7CSR - chain A; structure by X-ray diffraction, 3.00 A resolution.

# Chain A
Molecule: Rho guanine nucleotide exchange factor 16
Organism: Mus musculus
UniProtKB: Q3U5C8 (ARHGG_MOUSE); numbering as in UniProt (aligned over 261-713)
Amino-acid sequence (459 residues; each row starts with the number of its first residue):
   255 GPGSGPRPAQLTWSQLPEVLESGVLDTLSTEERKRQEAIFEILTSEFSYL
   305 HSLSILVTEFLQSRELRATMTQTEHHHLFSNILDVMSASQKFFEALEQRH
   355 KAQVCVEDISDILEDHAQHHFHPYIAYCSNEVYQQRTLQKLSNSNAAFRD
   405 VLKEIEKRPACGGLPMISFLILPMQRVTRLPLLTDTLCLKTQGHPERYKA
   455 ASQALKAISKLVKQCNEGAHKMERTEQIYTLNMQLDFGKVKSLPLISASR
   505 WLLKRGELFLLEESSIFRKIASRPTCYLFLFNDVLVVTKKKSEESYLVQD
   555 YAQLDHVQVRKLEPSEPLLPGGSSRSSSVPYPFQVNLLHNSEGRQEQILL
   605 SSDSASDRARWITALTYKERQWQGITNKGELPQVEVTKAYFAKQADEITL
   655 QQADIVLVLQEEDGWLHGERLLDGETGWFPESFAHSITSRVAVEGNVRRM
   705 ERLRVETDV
Unresolved in the structure: 255-263, 569-581, 624-631, 710-713
Sequence notes: expression tag (255-260); engineered mutation Leu-676 (Arg in Q3U5C8)
From the paper describing this entry:
  - mutagenesis - T617A: unchanged catalytic activity on RhoG
  - mutagenesis - R706D: increased catalytic activity on RhoG

# In short
From the paper: R706D increases catalytic activity on RhoG; T617A leaves catalytic activity on RhoG unchanged.
Chain A is Rho guanine nucleotide exchange factor 16 (Mus musculus); the structure, Structure of Ephexin4
R676L, was determined by X-ray diffraction together with 7CSO and 7CSP from the same study.
